4WAM - chains A and B; structure by X-ray diffraction, 2.20 A resolution.

== Chain A (and B) ==
Protein: beta-carbonic anhydrase
Source organism: Haemophilus influenzae
Notes: EC 4.2.1.1; chain B of this document is another copy of the same molecule, construct and numbering; everything in this record applies to it too
UniProt: P45148 (CAN_HAEIN); residues 1-229 here = UniProt positions 1-229
Sequence (229 residues; numbered 1 to 229; the number before each row is that of its first residue):
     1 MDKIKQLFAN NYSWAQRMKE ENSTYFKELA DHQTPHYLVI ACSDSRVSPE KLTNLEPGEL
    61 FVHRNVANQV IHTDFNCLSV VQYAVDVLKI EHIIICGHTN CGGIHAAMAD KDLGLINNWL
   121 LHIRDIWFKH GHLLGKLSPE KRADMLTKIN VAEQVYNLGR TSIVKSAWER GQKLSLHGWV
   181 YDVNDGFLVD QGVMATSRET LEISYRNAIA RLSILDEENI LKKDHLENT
Not modelled in the structure: 1-33, 53-56, 182-185, 190-191, 222-229 (chain B: 1-33, 54-57, 218-229)
Differences from the reference sequence: engineered mutation V39 (Trp in P45148), A41 (Gly in P45148), S48 (Pro in P45148), P49 (Ala in P45148)
Bound ions: Zn2+: C42, D44, H98, C101

== Chain A / chain B interface ==
Residue-residue contacts (34; chain A residue first):
  I71(A) - T73(B)
  H72(A) - N118(B)
  H72(A) - L121(B)
  H72(A) - H122(B)
  H72(A) - D125(B)  salt bridge
  T73(A) - I71(B)
  T73(A) - N118(B)
  T73(A) - W119(B)
  T73(A) - H122(B)  hydrogen bond
  L78(A) - N118(B)
  D110(A) - K165(B)  salt bridge
  D112(A) - E169(B)
  G114(A) - S162(B)
  N118(A) - H72(B)
  N118(A) - T73(B)
  N118(A) - L78(B)
  N118(A) - T161(B)
  N118(A) - S162(B)  hydrogen bond
  W119(A) - T73(B)
  L121(A) - H72(B)
  L121(A) - R160(B)
  H122(A) - H72(B)
  H122(A) - T73(B)  hydrogen bond
  D125(A) - H72(B)  salt bridge
  D125(A) - R160(B)  salt bridge
  K129(A) - F128(B)
  R160(A) - L121(B)
  R160(A) - D125(B)  salt bridge
  T161(A) - N118(B)
  S162(A) - G114(B)
  S162(A) - N118(B)  hydrogen bond
  K165(A) - D110(B)  salt bridge
  E169(A) - D112(B)
  R206(A) - F128(B)
Also at the interface, not in a pair above, chain A (21 interface residues in all): N117, R124

== In short ==
21 residues of chain A and 18 residues of chain B are in contact; the contacts include 4 hydrogen bonds and 6
salt bridges. Polar contacts include H72(A)-D125(B), D110(A)-K165(B) and D125(A)-R160(B). C42(A), D44(A),
H98(A) and C101(A) coordinate Zn2+.
Both chains are beta-carbonic anhydrase (Haemophilus influenzae). Entry 4WAM (H. influenzae beta-carbonic
anhydrase variant W39V/G41A/P48S/A49P) was determined by X-ray diffraction (same publication as 4WAJ and
4WAK).
